Entry 7NVV (electron microscopy, 2.90 A resolution); this record covers chains 5 and 7 of the 8 polymer chains in the assembly.

# Chain 5
Protein: General transcription factor IIH subunit 5
Source organism: Homo sapiens
UniProt: Q6ZYL4 (TF2H5_HUMAN); numbering as in UniProt (aligned over 1-71)
Amino-acid sequence (71 residues; row label = number of the first residue in the row):
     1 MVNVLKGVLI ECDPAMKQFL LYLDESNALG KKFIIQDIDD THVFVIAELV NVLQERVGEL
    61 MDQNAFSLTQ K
Disordered / not traced: 1-2, 69-71
UniProt features mapped onto this chain:
  - modified residue: Thr69 (Phosphothreonine)
  - natural variant: Leu21 (L21P: In TTD3)

# Chain 7
Protein: General transcription and DNA repair factor IIH helicase subunit XPB
Source organism: Homo sapiens
Notes: EC 3.6.4.12
UniProt: P19447 (ERCC3_HUMAN); residue numbers follow UniProt; this construct covers 1-782
Amino-acid sequence (782 residues; numbered 1 to 782; the number before each row is that of its first residue):
     1 MGKRDRADRD KKKSRKRHYE DEEDDEEDAP GNDPQEAVPS AAGKQVDESG TKVDEYGAKD
    61 YRLQMPLKDD HTSRPLWVAP DGHIFLEAFS PVYKYAQDFL VAIAEPVCRP THVHEYKLTA
   121 YSLYAAVSVG LQTSDITEYL RKLSKTGVPD GIMQFIKLCT VSYGKVKLVL KHNRYFVESC
   181 HPDVIQHLLQ DPVIRECRLR NSEGEATELI TETFTSKSAI SKTAESSGGP STSRVTDPQG
   241 KSDIPMDLFD FYEQMDKDEE EEEETQTVSF EVKQEMIEEL QKRCIHLEYP LLAEYDFRND
   301 SVNPDINIDL KPTAVLRPYQ EKSLRKMFGN GRARSGVIVL PCGAGKSLVG VTAACTVRKR
   361 CLVLGNSAVS VEQWKAQFKM WSTIDDSQIC RFTSDAKDKP IGCSVAISTY SMLGHTTKRS
   421 WEAERVMEWL KTQEWGLMIL DEVHTIPAKM FRRVLTIVQA HCKLGLTATL VREDDKIVDL
   481 NFLIGPKLYE ANWMELQNNG YIAKVQCAEV WCPMSPEFYR EYVAIKTKKR ILLYTMNPNK
   541 FRACQFLIKF HERRNDKIIV FADNVFALKE YAIRLNKPYI YGPTSQGERM QILQNFKHNP
   601 KINTIFISKV GDTSFDLPEA NVLIQISSHG GSRRQEAQRL GRVLRAKKGM VAEEYNAFFY
   661 SLVSQDTQEM AYSTKRQRFL VDQGYSFKVI TKLAGMEEED LAFSTKEEQQ QLLQKVLAAT
   721 DLDAEEEVVA GEFGSRSSQA SRRFGTMSSM SGADDTVYME YHSSRSKAPS KHVHPLFKRF
   781 RK
Disordered / not traced: 1-50, 201-265, 721-782
Residues lining bound ligands: ADP / beryllium trifluoride: Val315, Leu316, Arg317, Gln320, Pro341, Cys342, Gly343, Ala344, Gly345, Lys346, Ser347, Leu348, Gln377, Met380, Trp381, Glu442, Ala468, Ser614, Asp616, Pro618, Gln638, Arg642, Arg645
UniProt features mapped onto this chain:
  - motif: Arg6 to His18 (Nuclear localization signal), Asp441 to His444 (DEVH box)
  - binding site (ATP): Leu340 to Ser347, Arg642, Arg645
  - modified residue (Phosphoserine): Ser686, Ser751
  - natural variant: Phe99 (F99S: In XP-B), Thr119 (T119P: In TTD2), Lys418 (K418Q: In a breast cancer sample)
  - mutagenesis: Lys346 (K346R: Dominant-negative effect on transcription and NER, induces chromatin collapse, probably has no ATPase activity. No transcriptional activity of the reconstituted TFIIH complex ...), Thr469 (T469A: Very low 3'-5' helicase activity, wild-type ATPase activity, opens damaged DNA, nearly wild-type NER activity in vivo, 50% decreased transcription in vitro), Gln638 (Q638A: Very low 3'-5' helicase activity, wild-type ATPase activity, wild-type damaged DNA removal, 80% decreased transcription (all in vitro)), Ser751 (S751A: Restores NER in XPB/ERCC3-defective cells, does not inhibit 5'-incision by ERCC1-XPF, wild-type transcription and helicase activities ...), Lys782 (Impairs protein folding)
From the paper describing this entry:
  - conformationally variable residues (side-chain flip): Met450

# Interface between chain 5 and chain 7
Contacting residue pairs - 26 pairs, chain 5 then chain 7:
  Ala15(5) - Met514(7)
  Ala15(5) - Tyr519(7)
  Gln18(5) - Pro516(7)
  Gln18(5) - Arg520(7)  hydrogen bond (backbone-side chain)
  Phe19(5) - Tyr519(7)  hydrophobic
  Leu21(5) - Arg520(7)
  Tyr22(5) - Arg520(7)
  Tyr22(5) - Val523(7)  hydrophobic
  Tyr22(5) - Ala524(7)  hydrophobic
  Leu60(5) - Tyr519(7)
  Met61(5) - Asp666(7)
  Gln63(5) - Gln668(7)
  Gln63(5) - Ala671(7)
  Asn64(5) - Tyr522(7)
  Asn64(5) - Asp666(7)
  Asn64(5) - Thr667(7)  hydrogen bond (side chain-backbone)
  Asn64(5) - Gln668(7)
  Asn64(5) - Met670(7)
  Asn64(5) - Ala671(7)
  Ala65(5) - Ala671(7)
  Phe66(5) - Ala671(7)
  Phe66(5) - Thr674(7)
  Phe66(5) - Lys675(7)
  Phe66(5) - Arg678(7)
  Leu68(5) - Thr674(7)
  Leu68(5) - Arg678(7)
Interface residues without a listed pair, chain 5 (14 interface residues in all): Pro14, Met16
Interface residues without a listed pair, chain 7 (16 interface residues in all): Lys526

# Summary
14 residues of chain 5 face 16 of chain 7 across their interface; the contacts include 2 hydrogen bonds. Polar
pairs include Gln18(5)-Arg520(7) and Asn64(5)-Thr667(7). Chain 7 binds ADP / beryllium trifluoride. UniProt
lists 10 ATP-binding residues and 5 mutagenesis sites on chain 7. The paper reports conformational variability
at Met450(7).
Chain 5 is General transcription factor IIH subunit 5 and chain 7 is General transcription and DNA repair
factor IIH helicase subunit XPB, both from Homo sapiens; the structure, XPB-containing part of TFIIH in a
post-translocated state (with ADP-BeF3), was determined by electron microscopy.
